PDB entry 7UEL | X-ray diffraction, 1.90 A resolution | chains H and L

[Chain H]
Name: Heavy chain Fab of antibody JEC1
From: Homo sapiens
Notes: antibody fragment or engineered binder
Chain sequence (229 residues; each row starts with the number of its first residue; a row labelled like 82A-82C holds insertion residues (82A, then the next letters in order)):
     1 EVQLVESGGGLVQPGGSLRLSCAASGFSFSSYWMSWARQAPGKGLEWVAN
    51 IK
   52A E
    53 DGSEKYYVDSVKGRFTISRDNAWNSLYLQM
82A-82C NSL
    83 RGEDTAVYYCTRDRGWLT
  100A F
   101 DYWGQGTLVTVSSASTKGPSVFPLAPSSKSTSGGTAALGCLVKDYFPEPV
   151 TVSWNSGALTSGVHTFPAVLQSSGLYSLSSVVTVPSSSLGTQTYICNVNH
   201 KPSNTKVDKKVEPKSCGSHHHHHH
Not modelled in the structure: 217-224
Disulfide bonds: Cys-22/Cys-92, Cys-140/Cys-196

[Chain L]
Name: Light chain Fab of antibody JEC1
From: Homo sapiens
Notes: antibody fragment or engineered binder
Chain sequence (214 residues; numbered 1 to 212 plus 4 insertion-coded residues; 2 numbers in that range are skipped by the numbering (no residue carries them; nothing is unmodelled there); the number before each row is that of its first residue; a row labelled like 27A-27C holds insertion residues (27A, then the next letters in order)):
     1 QSALTQPPS
    11 ASGSPGQSVTISCTGTS
27A-27C SDV
    28 GAYNYVSWYQQHPGKAPKLMIYEVNKRPSGVPDRFSGSKSGNTASLTVSG
    78 LQAEDEADYYCGSFAVS
    96 SVFGTGTKVTV
  106A L
   107 GQPKANPTVTLFPPSSEELQANKATLVCLISDFYPGAVTVAWKADGSPVK
   157 AGVETTKPSKQSNNKYAASSYLSLTPEQWKSHRSYSCQVTHEGSTVEKTV
   207 APTECS
Not modelled in the structure: 1-2
Disulfide bonds: Cys-23/Cys-88, Cys-134/Cys-193
Ion coordination: Mg2+: Glu-83, Val-106

[How chain H and chain L interact]
Contacting residue pairs - 76 pairs, chain H then chain L:
  Ala-37(H) / Phe-98(L)  hydrophobic
  Gln-39(H) / Gln-38(L)  hydrogen bond
  Gln-39(H) / Tyr-87(L)
  Gly-42(H) / Lys-163(L)
  Lys-43(H) / Tyr-87(L)
  Gly-44(H) / Tyr-87(L)
  Leu-45(H) / Pro-44(L)  hydrophobic
  Leu-45(H) / Tyr-87(L)  hydrophobic
  Leu-45(H) / Phe-98(L)
  Glu-46(H) / Phe-98(L)
  Trp-47(H) / Ser-94(L)
  Trp-47(H) / Ser-96(L)  hydrogen bond (backbone-backbone)
  Trp-47(H) / Val-97(L)  hydrophobic
  Trp-47(H) / Phe-98(L)
  Val-60(H) / Ser-94(L)
  Tyr-91(H) / Gln-38(L)  hydrogen bond
  Tyr-91(H) / Ala-43(L)  hydrophobic
  Tyr-91(H) / Pro-44(L)
  Arg-96(H) / Tyr-49(L)
  Arg-96(H) / Glu-50(L)  salt bridge
  Trp-98(H) / Tyr-32(L)  hydrophobic
  Trp-98(H) / Phe-91(L)  hydrophobic
  Leu-99(H) / Tyr-36(L)
  Leu-99(H) / Val-97(L)  hydrophobic
  Thr-100(H) / Ser-34(L)
  Thr-100(H) / Tyr-36(L)
  Thr-100(H) / Tyr-49(L)
  Phe-100A(H) / Tyr-36(L)  hydrogen bond (backbone-side chain)
  Phe-100A(H) / Leu-46(L)
  Phe-100A(H) / Phe-98(L)  hydrophobic
  Asp-101(H) / Leu-46(L)
  Trp-103(H) / Tyr-36(L)
  Trp-103(H) / Pro-44(L)
  Trp-103(H) / Phe-98(L)  hydrophobic
  Gly-104(H) / Ala-43(L)
  Gln-105(H) / Ala-43(L)
  Phe-122(H) / Ser-121(L)
  Phe-122(H) / Glu-123(L)
  Phe-122(H) / Glu-124(L)
  Phe-122(H) / Ala-127(L)  hydrophobic
  Pro-123(H) / Ser-121(L)
  Pro-123(H) / Glu-123(L)
  Leu-124(H) / Phe-118(L)
  Leu-124(H) / Val-133(L)  hydrophobic
  Ala-125(H) / Phe-118(L)
  Ser-127(H) / Ser-212(L)  hydrogen bond (side chain-backbone)
  Ser-128(H) / Cys-211(L)  hydrogen bond (side chain-backbone)
  Ser-128(H) / Ser-212(L)  hydrogen bond (side chain-backbone)
  Ala-137(H) / Thr-116(L)
  Ala-137(H) / Phe-118(L)
  Leu-141(H) / Thr-131(L)
  Leu-141(H) / Tyr-177(L)  hydrophobic
  Lys-143(H) / Glu-124(L)  salt bridge
  Lys-143(H) / Lys-129(L)
  Lys-143(H) / Thr-131(L)
  His-164(H) / Ser-165(L)
  His-164(H) / Lys-166(L)
  His-164(H) / Gln-167(L)
  His-164(H) / Ala-173(L)
  Phe-166(H) / Leu-135(L)  hydrophobic
  Phe-166(H) / Ala-173(L)  hydrophobic
  Phe-166(H) / Ala-174(L)
  Phe-166(H) / Ser-175(L)
  Pro-167(H) / Thr-162(L)
  Val-169(H) / Glu-160(L)
  Val-169(H) / Thr-162(L)
  Val-169(H) / Tyr-177(L)  hydrophobic
  Gln-171(H) / Glu-160(L)
  Gln-171(H) / Ser-179(L)
  Leu-178(H) / Tyr-177(L)
  Ser-179(H) / Val-133(L)
  Ser-179(H) / Tyr-177(L)  hydrogen bond
  Val-181(H) / Leu-135(L)  hydrophobic
  Lys-209(H) / Glu-123(L)  salt bridge
  Lys-214(H) / Ser-212(L)  hydrogen bond (side chain-backbone)
  Cys-216(H) / Cys-211(L)  disulfide
Also at the interface, not in a pair above, chain H (44 interface residues in all): Lys-129, Leu-138, Asp-144, Ala-168, Leu-170
Also at the interface, not in a pair above, chain L (41 interface residues in all): Lys-42, Pro-119, Ile-136
Disulfides between the chains: Cys-216(H)/Cys-211(L)

[Summary]
44 residues of chain H and 41 residues of chain L are in contact, with 1 disulfide bond, 9 hydrogen bonds and
3 salt bridges. Among the polar pairs are Arg-96(H)/Glu-50(L), Lys-143(H)/Glu-124(L) and
Lys-209(H)/Glu-123(L). Glu-83(L) and Val-106(L) coordinate Mg2+.
Here chain H is Heavy chain Fab of antibody JEC1 and chain L is Light chain Fab of antibody JEC1, both from
Homo sapiens. Entry 7UEL (Genetic and structural basis for the human anti-alpha-galactosyl antibody response)
was determined by X-ray diffraction, deposited together with 7UEM and 7UEN.
